6CE7 - chains N and P of the 5 polymer chains in the assembly; structure by electron microscopy, 7.40 A resolution (low resolution: residue-level contacts below are approximate; hydrogen-bond / salt-bridge calls are withheld).

Chain N:
Protein: Insulin A chain
UniProtKB: P01308 (INS_HUMAN); residues 1-21 here correspond to UniProt positions 90-110 (UniProt number = residue number + 89)
Amino-acid sequence (21 residues; each row starts with the number of its first residue):
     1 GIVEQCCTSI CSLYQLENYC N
Disulfides: C6-C11

Chain P:
Protein: Insulin receptor subunit alpha
Organism: Homo sapiens
Notes: EC 2.7.10.1
UniProtKB: P06213 (INSR_HUMAN), isoform P06213-2; residues 691-720 here correspond to UniProt positions 718-747 (UniProt number = residue number + 27)
Amino-acid sequence (30 residues; each row starts with the number of its first residue):
   691 QILKELEESS FRKTFEDYLH NVVFVPRPSR

Interface between chain N and chain P:
Residue-residue contacts (17):
  G1(N) - F714(P)
  I2(N) - F714(P)
  V3(N) - D707(P)
  V3(N) - H710(P)
  V3(N) - F714(P)
  E17(N) - R720(P)
  N18(N) - P718(P)
  N18(N) - R720(P)
  Y19(N) - F714(P)
  Y19(N) - R717(P)
  Y19(N) - P718(P)
  Y19(N) - R720(P)
  C20(N) - R717(P)
  C20(N) - P718(P)
  C20(N) - R720(P)
  N21(N) - R717(P)
  N21(N) - R720(P)
Interface residues without a listed pair, chain N (9 interface residues in all): E4
Interface residues without a listed pair, chain P (7 interface residues in all): N711

Overview:
Chain N and chain P form an interface of 9 and 7 residues respectively.
Chain N is Insulin A chain and chain P is Insulin receptor subunit alpha (Homo sapiens); the structure,
Insulin Receptor ectodomain in complex with one insulin molecule, was determined by electron microscopy,
deposited together with 6CE9 and 6CEB.
